Entry 5NQV (X-ray diffraction, 1.95 A resolution); this record covers chains A and C of the 4 polymer chains in the assembly.

== Chain A (and C) ==
Molecule: Protein TOPLESS
From: Arabidopsis thaliana
Notes: chain C of this document is another copy of the same molecule, construct and numbering; everything in this record applies to it too
UniProtKB: Q94AI7 (TPL_ARATH); residue numbers follow UniProt; this construct covers 3-184
Sequence (210 residues; each row starts with the number of its first residue; numbers below 1 keep their minus sign (Met-25 is residue -25)):
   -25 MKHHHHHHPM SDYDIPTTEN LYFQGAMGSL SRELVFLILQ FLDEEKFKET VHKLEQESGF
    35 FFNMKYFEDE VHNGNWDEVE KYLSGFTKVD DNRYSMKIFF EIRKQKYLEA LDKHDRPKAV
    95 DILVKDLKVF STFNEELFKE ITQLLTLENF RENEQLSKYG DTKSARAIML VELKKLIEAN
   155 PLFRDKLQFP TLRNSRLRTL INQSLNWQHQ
Disordered / not traced: -25 to -1, 180-184 (chain C: -25 to -10, 181-184)
Sequence notes: initiating methionine (-25); expression tag (-24 to 2)
Swiss-Prot annotation at these positions:
  - mutagenesis: Lys92 (K92M: No effect), Asn176 (N176H: In tpl-1; temperature sensitive gain of function; transforms the shoot pole into a second root pole. No effect on the interaction with IAA12 od HAD19, but loss of interaction with AP2)
Reported in the primary citation:
  - self-association interface (contacts with another copy of this molecule); pairs are residue here / residue on that copy: Lys102-Thr120, Thr116-Gln117 (hydrogen bond)
  - mutagenesis - I175N, N176H: unchanged binding to IAA12
  - mutagenesis - I175N, N176H: unchanged binding to WUS
  - mutagenesis - F35Q: decreased binding to IAA12
  - mutagenesis - F35Q: decreased binding to WUS
  - mutagenesis - F35Q, F74Q, K102S/T116A/Q117S/E122S: abolished signaling
  - mutagenesis - N176H: decreased signaling
  - mutagenesis - F74Q: decreased binding to IAA12 or WUS
  - mutagenesis - K102S/T116A/Q117S/E122S: decreased binding to FAM-IAA12 EAR motif

== How chain A and chain C interact ==
Contacting residue pairs (62; chain A residue first):
  Leu4(A) with Arg172(C); Asn176(C)
  Ser5(A) with Glu19(C), hydrogen bond; Arg172(C), hydrogen bond
  Glu7(A) with Leu179(C)
  Leu8(A) with Phe15(C), hydrophobic; Arg172(C); Ile175(C), hydrophobic
  Ile12(A) with Ile12(C), hydrophobic; Phe15(C), hydrophobic; Leu171(C), hydrophobic
  Phe15(A) with Ser5(C); Leu8(C), hydrophobic; Ile12(C), hydrophobic
  Leu16(A) with Leu28(C), hydrophobic
  Glu19(A) with Ser5(C), hydrogen bond
  Phe21(A) with Val9(C), hydrophobic; Leu28(C), hydrophobic; Glu31(C); Ser32(C)
  Lys22(A) with Glu31(C), hydrogen bond (backbone-side chain)
  Glu23(A) with Lys27(C), salt bridge; Glu31(C), hydrogen bond (backbone-side chain)
  Thr24(A) with Thr24(C); Lys27(C), hydrogen bond (side chain-backbone); Leu28(C), hydrogen bond (side chain-backbone); Glu31(C), hydrogen bond
  Lys27(A) with Glu23(C), salt bridge; Thr24(C), hydrogen bond (backbone-side chain); Lys27(C)
  Leu28(A) with Leu16(C), hydrophobic; Phe21(C), hydrophobic; Thr24(C), hydrogen bond (backbone-side chain)
  Gln30(A) with Glu23(C)
  Glu31(A) with Phe21(C); Lys22(C); Glu23(C), hydrogen bond (side chain-backbone); Thr24(C), hydrogen bond
  Ser32(A) with Phe21(C)
  Lys55(A) with Glu23(C), salt bridge
  Leu171(A) with Ile12(C), hydrophobic; Ile175(C), hydrophobic
  Arg172(A) with Leu4(C); Ser5(C), hydrogen bond
  Leu174(A) with Ile175(C), hydrophobic; Ser178(C), hydrogen bond (backbone-side chain); Leu179(C), hydrophobic
  Ile175(A) with Leu-5(C), hydrophobic; Leu8(C), hydrophobic; Leu171(C), hydrophobic; Leu174(C), hydrophobic; Ile175(C), hydrophobic
  Asn176(A) with Leu4(C)
  Gln177(A) with Ser178(C)
  Ser178(A) with Leu174(C); Gln177(C); Ser178(C)
  Leu179(A) with Thr-9(C); Glu-7(C); Asn-6(C); Leu-5(C), hydrophobic; Leu174(C), hydrophobic
Other interface residues (no listed pair), chain A (28 interface residues in all): Val9, Leu11
Other interface residues (no listed pair), chain C (30 interface residues in all): Leu11, Arg170

== Summary ==
Chain A and chain C form an interface of 28 and 30 residues respectively, with 14 hydrogen bonds and 3 salt
bridges. Polar pairs include Glu23(A)-Lys27(C), Lys55(A)-Glu23(C) and Ser5(A)-Glu19(C). The paper reports that
F35Q, F74Q and K102S/T116A/Q117S/E122S of chain A abolish signaling; a self-association interface involving
Lys102(A), Thr116(A) and Thr120(A); 5 substitutions were tested in all.
Both chains are Protein TOPLESS (Arabidopsis thaliana). Entry 5NQV (Structure of the Arabidopsis Thaliana
TOPLESS N-terminal domain) was determined by X-ray diffraction, deposited together with 5NQS.
